PDB entry 7EH2 | X-ray diffraction, 3.34 A resolution | chains C and D of the 9 polymer chains in the assembly

# Chain C
Protein: DNA-directed RNA polymerase subunit beta
Source organism: Thermus thermophilus HB8
Notes: EC 2.7.7.6
UniProtKB: Q8RQE9 (RPOB_THET8); residues 1-1119 here = UniProt positions 1-1119
Chain sequence (1119 residues; each row starts with the number of its first residue):
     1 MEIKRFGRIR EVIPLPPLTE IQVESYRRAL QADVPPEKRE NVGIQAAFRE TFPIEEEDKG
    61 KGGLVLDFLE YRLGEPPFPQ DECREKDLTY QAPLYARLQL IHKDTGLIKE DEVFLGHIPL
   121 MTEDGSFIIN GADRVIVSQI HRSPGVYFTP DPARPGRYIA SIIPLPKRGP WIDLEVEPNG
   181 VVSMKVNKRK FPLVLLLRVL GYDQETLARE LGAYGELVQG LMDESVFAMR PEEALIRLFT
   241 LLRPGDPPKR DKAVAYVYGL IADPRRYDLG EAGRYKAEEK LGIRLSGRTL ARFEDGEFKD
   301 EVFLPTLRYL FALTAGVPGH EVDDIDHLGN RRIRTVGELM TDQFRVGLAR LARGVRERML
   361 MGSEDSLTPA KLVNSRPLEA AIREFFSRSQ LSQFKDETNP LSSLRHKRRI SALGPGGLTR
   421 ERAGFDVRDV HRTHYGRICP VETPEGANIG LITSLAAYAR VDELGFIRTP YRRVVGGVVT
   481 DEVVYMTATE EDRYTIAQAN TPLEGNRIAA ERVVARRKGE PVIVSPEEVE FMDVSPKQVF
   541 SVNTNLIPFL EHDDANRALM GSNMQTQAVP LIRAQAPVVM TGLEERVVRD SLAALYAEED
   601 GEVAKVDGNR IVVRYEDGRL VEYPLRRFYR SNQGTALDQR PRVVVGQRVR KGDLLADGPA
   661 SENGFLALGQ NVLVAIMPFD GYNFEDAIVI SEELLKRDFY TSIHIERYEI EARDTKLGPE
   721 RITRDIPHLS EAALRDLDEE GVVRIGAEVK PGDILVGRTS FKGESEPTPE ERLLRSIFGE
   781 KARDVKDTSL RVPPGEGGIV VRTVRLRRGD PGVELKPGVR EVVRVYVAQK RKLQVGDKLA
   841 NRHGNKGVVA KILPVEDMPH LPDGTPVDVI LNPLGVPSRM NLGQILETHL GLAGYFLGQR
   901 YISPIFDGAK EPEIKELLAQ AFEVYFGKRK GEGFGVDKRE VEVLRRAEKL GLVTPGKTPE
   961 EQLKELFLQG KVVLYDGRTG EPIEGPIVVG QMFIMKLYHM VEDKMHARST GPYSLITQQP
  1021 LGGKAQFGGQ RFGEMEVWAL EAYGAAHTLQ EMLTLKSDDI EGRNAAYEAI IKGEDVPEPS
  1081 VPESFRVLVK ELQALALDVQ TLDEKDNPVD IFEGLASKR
Disordered / not traced: 57-63, 1119

# Chain D
Protein: DNA-directed RNA polymerase subunit beta'
Source organism: Thermus thermophilus HB8
Notes: EC 2.7.7.6
UniProtKB: Q8RQE8 (RPOC_THET8); residue numbers follow UniProt; this construct covers 1-1524
Chain sequence (1524 residues; numbered 1 to 1524; the number before each row is that of its first residue):
     1 MKKEVRKVRI ALASPEKIRS WSYGEVEKPE TINYRTLKPE RDGLFDERIF GPIKDYECAC
    61 GKYKRQRFEG KVCERCGVEV TKSIVRRYRM GHIELATPAA HIWFVKDVPS KIGTLLDLSA
   121 TELEQVLYFS KYIVLDPKGA ILNGVPVEKR QLLTDEEYRE LRYGKQETYP LPPGVDALVK
   181 DGEEVVKGQE LAPGVVSRLD GVALYRFPRR VRVEYVKKER AGLRLPLAAW VEKEAYKPGE
   241 ILAELPEPYL FRAEEEGVVE LKELEEGAFL VLRREDEPVA TYFLPVGMTP LVVHGEIVEK
   301 GQPLAEAKGL LRMPRQVRAA QVEAEEEGET VYLTLFLEWT EPKDYRVQPH MNVVVPEGAR
   361 VEAGDKIVAA IDPEEEVIAE AEGVVHLHEP ASILVVKARV YPFEDDVEVS TGDRVAPGDV
   421 LADGGKVKSD VYGRVEVDLV RNVVRVVESY DIDARMGAEA IQQLLKELDL EALEKELLEE
   481 MKHPSRARRA KARKRLEVVR AFLDSGNRPE WMILEAVPVL PPDLRPMVQV DGGRFATSDL
   541 NDLYRRLINR NNRLKKLLAQ GAPEIIIRNE KRMLQEAVDA LLDNGRRGAP VTNPGSDRPL
   601 RSLTDILSGK QGRFRQNLLG KRVDYSGRSV IVVGPQLKLH QCGLPKRMAL ELFKPFLLKK
   661 MEEKGIAPNV KAARRMLERQ RDIKDEVWDA LEEVIHGKVV LLNRAPTLHR LGIQAFQPVL
   721 VEGQSIQLHP LVCEAFNADF DGDQMAVHVP LSSFAQAEAR IQMLSAHNLL SPASGEPLAK
   781 PSRDIILGLY YITQVRKEKK GAGLEFATPE EALAAHERGE VALNAPIKVA GRETSVGRLK
   841 YVFANPDEAL LAVAHGIVDL QDVVTVRYMG KRLETSPGRI LFARIVAEAV EDEKVAWELI
   901 QLDVPQEKNS LKDLVYQAFL RLGMEKTARL LDALKYYGFT FSTTSGITIG IDDAVIPEEK
   961 KQYLEEADRK LLQIEQAYEM GFLTDRERYD QILQLWTETT EKVTQAVFKN FEENYPFNPL
  1021 YVMAQSGARG NPQQIRQLCG LRGLMQKPSG ETFEVPVRSS FREGLTVLEY FISSHGARKG
  1081 GADTALRTAD SGYLTRKLVD VTHEIVVREA DCGTTNYISV PLFQPDEVTR SLRLRKRADI
  1141 EAGLYGRVLA REVEVLGVRL EEGRYLSMDD VHLLIKAAEA GEIQEVPVRS PLTCQTRYGV
  1201 CQKCYGYDLS MARPVSIGEA VGIVAAQSIG EPGTQLTMRT FHTGGVAGAA DITQGLPRVI
  1261 ELFEARRPKA KAVISEIDGV VRIEETEEKL SVFVESEGFS KEYKLPKEAR LLVKDGDYVE
  1321 AGQPLTRGAI DPHQLLEAKG PEAVERYLVE EIQKVYRAQG VKLHDKHIEI VVRQMMKYVE
  1381 VTDPGDSRLL EGQVLEKWDV EALNERLIAE GKTPVAWKPL LMGVTKSALS TKSWLSAASF
  1441 QNTTHVLTEA AIAGKKDELI GLKENVILGR LIPAGTGSDF VRFTQVVDQK TLKAIEEARK
  1501 EAVEAKERPA ARRGVKREQP GKQA
Disordered / not traced: 1-2, 1238-1251, 1503-1524
Bound ions: Zn2+ site 1: Cys58, Cys60, Cys73, Cys76; Mg2+: Asp739, Asp741, Asp743 (shared with 1 residue of chain I); Zn2+ site 2: Cys1112, Cys1194, Cys1201, Cys1204

# Chain C / chain D interface
Residue-residue contacts - 404 pairs, chain C then chain D:
  Phe425(C) with Lys1079(D); Asp1083(D); Leu1086(D), hydrophobic
  Arg428(C) with Arg1078(D), hydrogen bond (backbone-side chain); Ala1082(D); Leu1086(D)
  Asp429(C) with Pro1048(D)
  Val430(C) with Pro1048(D); His1075(D), hydrogen bond (backbone-side chain); Arg1078(D)
  His431(C) with Phe1071(D); His1075(D)
  Arg432(C) with Phe1071(D); His1075(D)
  His434(C) with Phe1071(D)
  Tyr435(C) with Val1067(D); Phe1071(D)
  Cys439(C) with Arg1078(D)
  Pro440(C) with Phe1071(D), hydrophobic; Ser1074(D); Arg1078(D), hydrogen bond (backbone-side chain)
  Val441(C) with Tyr1070(D), hydrophobic
  Thr443(C) with Arg1078(D)
  Gly446(C) with Ala1085(D)
  Ile449(C) with Arg1078(D); Gly1081(D); Ala1082(D), hydrophobic
  Gly450(C) with Arg1078(D)
  Gln498(C) with Val1067(D); Leu1068(D)
  Val514(C) with Leu1068(D), hydrophobic
  Arg516(C) with Leu1068(D)
  Glu520(C) with Lys1047(D)
  Pro521(C) with Val1055(D), hydrophobic; Leu1068(D), hydrophobic
  Pro536(C) with Val1067(D), hydrophobic
  Val539(C) with Val1067(D), hydrophobic; Phe1071(D), hydrophobic
  Phe540(C) with Tyr1070(D), hydrophobic
  Leu550(C) with Tyr1070(D)
  Glu551(C) with Gly1064(D); Leu1065(D), hydrogen bond (backbone-backbone)
  His552(C) with Phe1061(D), hydrogen bond (side chain-backbone); Arg1062(D), hydrogen bond (side chain-backbone); Glu1063(D); Gly1064(D)
  Asp553(C) with Phe1061(D); Tyr1070(D), hydrogen bond (backbone-side chain)
  Asp554(C) with Arg1042(D), salt bridge; Phe1061(D); Tyr1070(D)
  Ala555(C) with Tyr1070(D)
  Asn556(C) with Ala1077(D)
  Ala558(C) with Tyr1070(D)
  Ile676(C) with Ile947(D); Thr948(D), hydrogen bond (backbone-side chain)
  Met677(C) with Thr943(D); Ile947(D)
  Pro678(C) with Asp784(D); Ser942(D); Thr943(D); Ile947(D)
  Phe679(C) with Thr943(D)
  Asp680(C) with Pro635(D); Phe939(D); Thr940(D); Thr943(D)
  Gly681(C) with Val633(D); Pro635(D); Phe939(D)
  Tyr682(C) with Val633(D); Pro635(D)
  Phe684(C) with Val633(D), hydrophobic; Pro730(D), hydrophobic; Phe740(D); Ser782(D); Asp784(D)
  Glu685(C) with Phe740(D), hydrogen bond (backbone-backbone); Arg783(D), salt bridge; Arg1029(D), salt bridge
  Asp686(C) with Phe740(D)
  Ala687(C) with Val633(D), hydrophobic; Phe740(D)
  Arg713(C) with Gln529(D); Gly532(D); Gly533(D)
  Lys716(C) with Arg35(D), hydrogen bond (side chain-backbone); Leu37(D)
  Glu748(C) with Arg681(D)
  Lys750(C) with Gln680(D); Arg681(D)
  Pro751(C) with Gln680(D), hydrogen bond (backbone-backbone)
  Asp753(C) with Arg679(D), salt bridge; Arg681(D), salt bridge
  Glu764(C) with Lys54(D), salt bridge; Glu57(D)
  Glu766(C) with Lys64(D)
  Pro767(C) with Arg65(D)
  Pro769(C) with Arg65(D)
  Gln834(C) with Gln724(D), hydrogen bond
  Val835(C) with Val632(D), hydrophobic; Ser725(D), hydrogen bond (backbone-side chain)
  Gly836(C) with Val630(D); Ser725(D), hydrogen bond (backbone-side chain)
  Lys838(C) with Asp741(D)
  Lys846(C) with Asp741(D)
  Gly847(C) with Phe740(D)
  Val848(C) with Val630(D), hydrophobic; Ile631(D); Val632(D), hydrophobic; Phe740(D), hydrogen bond (backbone-backbone); Gly742(D)
  Val849(C) with Val632(D)
  Ala850(C) with Val632(D); Val633(D), hydrophobic
  Asn872(C) with Asp784(D), hydrogen bond
  Pro873(C) with Ile947(D); Ile949(D)
  Leu874(C) with Arg783(D); Asp784(D); Met1023(D), hydrophobic; Arg1029(D), hydrogen bond (backbone-side chain)
  Val876(C) with Ile949(D), hydrophobic
  Pro877(C) with Leu1038(D)
  Ser878(C) with Arg1029(D), hydrogen bond; Gln1034(D)
  Arg879(C) with Arg1029(D)
  Met880(C) with Gln1037(D); Leu1038(D), hydrophobic
  Leu882(C) with Ile951(D), hydrophobic; Leu1038(D), hydrophobic; Phe1061(D); Arg1062(D)
  Ile885(C) with Ile949(D); Gly950(D); Ile951(D)
  Leu886(C) with Ile951(D), hydrophobic
  His889(C) with Gly950(D); Ile951(D), hydrogen bond (side chain-backbone)
  Phe906(C) with Leu1065(D); Thr1066(D); Val1067(D); Tyr1070(D), hydrophobic
  Glu911(C) with Ile951(D); Arg1062(D), salt bridge
  Lys915(C) with Asp952(D), salt bridge
  Arg945(C) with Asp859(D), salt bridge
  Arg946(C) with Tyr791(D), hydrogen bond; Arg796(D); Asp859(D), salt bridge; Gln861(D)
  Lys949(C) with Arg796(D); Glu798(D), salt bridge
  Leu950(C) with Phe1017(D), hydrophobic
  Gly951(C) with Tyr1015(D)
  Gln969(C) with Asp952(D)
  Lys971(C) with Asp953(D), salt bridge
  Arg978(C) with Thr943(D)
  Ile983(C) with Thr943(D); Thr944(D); Gly946(D)
  Glu984(C) with Tyr791(D), hydrogen bond; Thr944(D), hydrogen bond (backbone-backbone); Ser945(D)
  Gly985(C) with Ser945(D)
  Pro986(C) with Thr948(D)
  Ile987(C) with Thr948(D)
  Val988(C) with Thr948(D), hydrogen bond (backbone-side chain); Ile949(D); Gly950(D)
  Val1001(C) with Val630(D), hydrophobic; Gln724(D); Ser725(D)
  Glu1002(C) with Gln724(D)
  Lys1004(C) with Arg628(D); Val630(D); Gln744(D)
  Met1005(C) with Arg628(D); Ser629(D); Arg647(D); Met648(D), hydrophobic; Gln724(D)
  His1006(C) with Gly627(D); Arg628(D), hydrogen bond (backbone-backbone); Met648(D)
  Ala1007(C) with Ser626(D); Gly627(D); Met648(D); Glu651(D)
  Arg1008(C) with Asp624(D), salt bridge; Tyr625(D), hydrogen bond (backbone-backbone); Ser626(D), hydrogen bond (backbone-backbone); Glu651(D); Leu652(D)
  Ser1009(C) with Asp624(D); Tyr625(D), hydrogen bond (backbone-backbone); Glu651(D), hydrogen bond; Lys654(D)
  Thr1010(C) with Asp624(D); Arg674(D)
  Tyr1013(C) with Asp624(D), hydrogen bond
  Leu1015(C) with Arg87(D), hydrogen bond (backbone-side chain); Val528(D), hydrophobic
  Ile1016(C) with Arg87(D), hydrogen bond (backbone-side chain); Asp523(D); Leu524(D); Pro526(D); Arg613(D)
  Thr1017(C) with Arg613(D); Asn617(D)
  Gln1018(C) with Arg87(D)
  Gln1019(C) with Asn617(D); Lys621(D); Arg622(D)
  Pro1020(C) with Arg622(D); Asp624(D)
  Leu1021(C) with Arg622(D)
  Gly1022(C) with Arg622(D)
  Phe1027(C) with Glu651(D)
  Gly1029(C) with Arg622(D), hydrogen bond (backbone-side chain); Val623(D); Ser626(D)
  Gln1030(C) with Arg622(D); Val623(D), hydrogen bond (backbone-backbone); Ser626(D), hydrogen bond (backbone-side chain); Gly627(D); Arg628(D), hydrogen bond; Ala746(D)
  Arg1031(C) with Arg615(D), hydrogen bond (side chain-backbone); Gln616(D), hydrogen bond (side chain-backbone); Gly620(D), hydrogen bond (side chain-backbone); Lys621(D); Arg622(D)
  Phe1032(C) with Gly620(D); Lys621(D), hydrogen bond (backbone-backbone); Val623(D), hydrophobic; Ile713(D), hydrophobic; His748(D)
  Glu1034(C) with Arg615(D), salt bridge; Leu619(D); Arg1096(D), salt bridge
  Met1035(C) with Thr707(D)
  Glu1036(C) with Asn703(D); Thr707(D), hydrogen bond; Ile713(D)
  Val1037(C) with Leu619(D)
  Trp1038(C) with Arg1096(D); Val1099(D); Ile1223(D); Gln1227(D), hydrogen bond (backbone-side chain)
  Ala1039(C) with Thr707(D); Arg710(D); Ile713(D), hydrophobic; Gln1227(D)
  Leu1040(C) with Met763(D), hydrophobic
  Glu1041(C) with Ala1220(D); Ile1223(D); Leu1462(D); Val1466(D); Ile1472(D)
  Ala1042(C) with Arg710(D); Ala1220(D), hydrophobic; Ile1223(D), hydrophobic; Val1224(D), hydrophobic; Gln1227(D)
  Tyr1043(C) with Arg710(D), hydrogen bond (side chain-backbone); Leu711(D); Ile713(D), hydrogen bond (side chain-backbone); Gln714(D); Gln762(D), hydrogen bond (backbone-side chain); Met763(D), hydrophobic; Asn768(D)
  Gly1044(C) with Gln762(D), hydrogen bond (backbone-side chain); Gly1475(D); Thr1476(D), hydrogen bond (backbone-backbone)
  Ala1045(C) with Glu758(D); Met763(D), hydrophobic
  Ala1046(C) with Glu758(D), hydrogen bond (backbone-side chain); Leu1471(D); Ile1472(D), hydrophobic; Ala1474(D); Thr1476(D), hydrogen bond (backbone-side chain); Gly1477(D)
  His1047(C) with Phe754(D); Glu758(D), salt bridge; Leu1471(D); Thr1476(D), hydrogen bond
  Thr1048(C) with Leu701(D); Ala755(D), hydrogen bond (side chain-backbone); Glu758(D), hydrogen bond (backbone-side chain)
  Leu1049(C) with Ile1472(D), hydrophobic
  Gln1050(C) with Gly1469(D); Arg1470(D); Leu1471(D)
  Glu1051(C) with Pro750(D); Leu751(D), hydrogen bond (side chain-backbone); Ser752(D), hydrogen bond (side chain-backbone); Ala755(D)
  Met1052(C) with Val623(D); His748(D)
  Leu1053(C) with Lys621(D); Val1466(D)
  Thr1054(C) with Gly1469(D)
  Lys1056(C) with Val623(D); Asp624(D), hydrogen bond (backbone-backbone); Val749(D), hydrogen bond (side chain-backbone)
  Ser1057(C) with Lys621(D); Arg622(D)
  Asp1058(C) with Asn617(D); Lys621(D)
  Tyr1067(C) with Pro655(D), hydrophobic; Leu658(D); Arg674(D), hydrogen bond
  Ile1070(C) with Tyr625(D); Pro655(D), hydrophobic; Phe656(D), hydrophobic; Lys659(D)
  Ile1071(C) with Pro655(D), hydrophobic; Lys659(D); Val670(D)
  Lys1072(C) with Lys659(D)
  Asp1075(C) with Ser753(D)
  Val1076(C) with Ser752(D)
  Pro1082(C) with Leu1468(D); Gly1469(D)
  Glu1083(C) with Arg87(D), salt bridge; Tyr88(D), hydrogen bond
  Ser1084(C) with Asn617(D); Leu618(D)
  Phe1085(C) with Leu618(D); Leu1468(D), hydrophobic
  Arg1086(C) with Tyr88(D), hydrogen bond
  Val1087(C) with Arg87(D); Leu524(D), hydrophobic; Arg613(D)
  Leu1088(C) with Leu607(D), hydrophobic; Phe614(D), hydrophobic; Leu618(D), hydrophobic
  Lys1090(C) with Tyr88(D), hydrogen bond (side chain-backbone); Met90(D); Leu520(D); Leu524(D)
  Glu1091(C) with Leu520(D); Ile606(D); Leu607(D); Arg613(D), salt bridge
  Leu1092(C) with Leu607(D), hydrophobic; Leu1447(D), hydrophobic
  Gln1093(C) with Trp21(D); Met90(D); Pro518(D)
  Ala1094(C) with Met90(D); Pro518(D); Leu520(D), hydrophobic; Leu582(D); Leu603(D), hydrophobic
  Leu1095(C) with His101(D), hydrogen bond (backbone-side chain); Trp103(D), hydrophobic; Leu582(D), hydrophobic; Leu603(D), hydrophobic; Leu607(D), hydrophobic
  Ala1096(C) with Ala13(D), hydrogen bond (backbone-backbone); Leu514(D), hydrophobic
  Leu1097(C) with Ala11(D); Trp21(D); Trp103(D), hydrophobic; Ala1451(D), hydrophobic
  Asp1098(C) with Arg9(D); Ile10(D); Ala11(D), hydrogen bond (backbone-backbone); Lys17(D); Trp21(D)
  Val1099(C) with Arg9(D); Ile10(D), hydrophobic
  Gln1100(C) with Lys7(D); Val8(D); Arg9(D), hydrogen bond (backbone-backbone)
  Thr1101(C) with Val5(D); Lys7(D)
  Leu1102(C) with Val5(D); Arg6(D), hydrogen bond (backbone-backbone); Lys7(D), hydrogen bond (backbone-backbone); Arg9(D)
  Asp1103(C) with Lys3(D); Glu4(D); Arg6(D)
  Glu1104(C) with Lys3(D), salt bridge; Arg6(D)
  Asp1106(C) with Lys7(D), salt bridge; Lys1456(D), salt bridge
  Val1109(C) with Val5(D), hydrophobic
  Phe1112(C) with Tyr88(D), hydrophobic
  Leu1115(C) with Tyr23(D); Ile84(D), hydrophobic; Val85(D), hydrophobic; Tyr88(D), hydrophobic; Arg89(D), hydrogen bond (backbone-side chain)
  Ala1116(C) with Tyr23(D); Tyr88(D)
  Ser1117(C) with Tyr23(D), hydrogen bond (backbone-side chain)
  Lys1118(C) with Arg19(D); Ser20(D), hydrogen bond (side chain-backbone); Ser22(D), hydrogen bond (side chain-backbone); Tyr23(D)
Also at the interface, not in a pair above, chain C (190 interface residues in all): Ala423, Gly424, Ala447, Thr453, Asn683, Ala732, Ala733, Val749, Gly752, Thr768, Arg772, Leu952, Leu968, Gly1011, Gly1033, Gly1073, Lys1105, Ile1111
Also at the interface, not in a pair above, chain D (201 interface residues in all): Leu12, Ile18, Phe104, Pro521, Asp531, Ser538, Tyr544, Thr604, Gln636, Glu678, His709, Cys733, Asp739, Leu787, Ala954, Leu1020, Ala1028, Phe1053, Thr1095, Trp1434, Ile1467

# Overview
190 residues of chain C and 201 residues of chain D are in contact, with 69 hydrogen bonds and 21 salt
bridges. Among the polar pairs are Asp554(C)-Arg1042(D), Glu685(C)-Arg783(D) and Glu685(C)-Arg1029(D).
Cys58(D), Cys60(D), Cys73(D) and Cys76(D) form the Zn2+ site 1.
Here chain C is DNA-directed RNA polymerase subunit beta and chain D is DNA-directed RNA polymerase subunit
beta', both from Thermus thermophilus HB8. Entry 7EH2 (Thermus thermophilus transcription initiation complex
containing a template-strand pyrimidine at position TSS-2 and GpG RNA primer) was determined by X-ray
diffraction (same publication as 7EH0 and 7EH1).
